PDB entry 3L7M | X-ray diffraction, 2.85 A resolution | chains B and D of the 4 polymer chains in the assembly

# Chain B (and D)
Protein: Teichoic acid biosynthesis protein F
Source organism: Staphylococcus epidermidis
Notes: fragment: TagF; chain D of this document is another copy of the same molecule, construct and numbering; everything in this record applies to it too
UniProt: Q5HLM5 (Q5HLM5_STAEQ); numbering as in UniProt (aligned over 1-721)
Chain sequence (729 residues; numbered 1 to 729; the number before each row is that of its first residue):
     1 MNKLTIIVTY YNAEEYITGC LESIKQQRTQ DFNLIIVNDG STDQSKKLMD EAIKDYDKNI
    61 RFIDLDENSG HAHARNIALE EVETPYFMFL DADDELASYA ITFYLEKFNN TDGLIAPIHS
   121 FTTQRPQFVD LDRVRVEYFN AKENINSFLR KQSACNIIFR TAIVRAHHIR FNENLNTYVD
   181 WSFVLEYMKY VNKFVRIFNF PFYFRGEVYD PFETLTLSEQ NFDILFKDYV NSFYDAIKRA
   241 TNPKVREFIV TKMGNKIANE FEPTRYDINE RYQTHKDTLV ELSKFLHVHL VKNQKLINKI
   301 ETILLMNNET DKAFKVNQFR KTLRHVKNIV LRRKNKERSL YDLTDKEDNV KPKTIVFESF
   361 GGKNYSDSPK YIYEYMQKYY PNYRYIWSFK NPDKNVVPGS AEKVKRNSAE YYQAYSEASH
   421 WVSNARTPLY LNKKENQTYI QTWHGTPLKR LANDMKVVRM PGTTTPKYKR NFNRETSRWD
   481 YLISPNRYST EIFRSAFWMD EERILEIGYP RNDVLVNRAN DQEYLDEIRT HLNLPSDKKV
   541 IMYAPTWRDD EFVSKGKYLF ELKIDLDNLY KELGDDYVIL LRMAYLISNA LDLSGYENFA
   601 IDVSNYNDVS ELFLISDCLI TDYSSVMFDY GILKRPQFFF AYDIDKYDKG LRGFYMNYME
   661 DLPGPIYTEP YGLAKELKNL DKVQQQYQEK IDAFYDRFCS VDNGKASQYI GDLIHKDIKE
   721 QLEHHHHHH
Not modelled in the structure: 1-312, 724-729 (chain D: 1-312, 725-729)
Differences from the reference sequence: engineered mutation Ala584 (His in Q5HLM5); expression tag (722-729)
Residues lining bound ligands: EDT ({[-(bis-carboxymethyl-amino)-ethyl]-carboxymethyl-amino}-acetic acid): Leu323, Arg324, Lys327
Swiss-Prot annotation at these positions:
  - binding site (CDP-glycerol): Trp443 to Pro447, Arg511, Pro545, Thr546, Ser624, Ser625, Asp629

# Interface between chain B and chain D
Residue-residue contacts (20; chain B residue first):
  Ala313(B) - Lys315(D)
  Phe314(B) - Gln318(D)
  Phe314(B) - Leu343(D)
  Lys315(B) - Ala313(D)
  Lys315(B) - Gln318(D)  hydrogen bond (backbone-side chain)
  Gln318(B) - Phe314(D)
  Gln318(B) - Lys315(D)  hydrogen bond (side chain-backbone)
  Gln318(B) - Gln318(D)
  Gln318(B) - Phe319(D)
  Phe319(B) - Thr322(D)
  Phe319(B) - Leu343(D)  hydrophobic
  Thr322(B) - Phe319(D)
  Thr322(B) - Thr322(D)
  Thr322(B) - Leu323(D)
  Leu323(B) - Thr322(D)
  Leu323(B) - Val326(D)  hydrophobic
  Val326(B) - Leu323(D)  hydrophobic
  Val326(B) - Val326(D)  hydrophobic
  Leu343(B) - Phe314(D)  hydrophobic
  Leu343(B) - Phe319(D)  hydrophobic
Also at the interface, not in a pair above, chain D (10 interface residues in all): Lys346

# In short
9 residues of chain B and 10 residues of chain D are in contact, with 2 hydrogen bonds. Its one
hydrogen-bonded contact is Lys315(B)-Gln318(D). Bound to chain B: compound EDT. UniProt lists 11
CDP-glycerol-binding residues on chain B.
Both chains are Teichoic acid biosynthesis protein F (Staphylococcus epidermidis). Entry 3L7M (Structure of
the Wall Teichoic Acid Polymerase TagF, H548A) was determined by X-ray diffraction (same publication as 3L7I,
3L7J, 3L7K and 3L7L).
